Entry 7BR7 (electron microscopy, 4.30 A resolution (low resolution: residue-level contacts below are approximate; hydrogen-bond / salt-bridge calls are withheld)); this record covers chains K and C of the 21 polymer chains in the assembly.

Chain K:
Name: Capsid vertex component 2
From: Epstein-Barr virus (strain B95-8)
Reference sequence: P03233 (CVC2_EBVB9); numbering as in UniProt (aligned over 1-570)
Sequence (570 residues; numbered 1 to 570; the number before each row is that of its first residue):
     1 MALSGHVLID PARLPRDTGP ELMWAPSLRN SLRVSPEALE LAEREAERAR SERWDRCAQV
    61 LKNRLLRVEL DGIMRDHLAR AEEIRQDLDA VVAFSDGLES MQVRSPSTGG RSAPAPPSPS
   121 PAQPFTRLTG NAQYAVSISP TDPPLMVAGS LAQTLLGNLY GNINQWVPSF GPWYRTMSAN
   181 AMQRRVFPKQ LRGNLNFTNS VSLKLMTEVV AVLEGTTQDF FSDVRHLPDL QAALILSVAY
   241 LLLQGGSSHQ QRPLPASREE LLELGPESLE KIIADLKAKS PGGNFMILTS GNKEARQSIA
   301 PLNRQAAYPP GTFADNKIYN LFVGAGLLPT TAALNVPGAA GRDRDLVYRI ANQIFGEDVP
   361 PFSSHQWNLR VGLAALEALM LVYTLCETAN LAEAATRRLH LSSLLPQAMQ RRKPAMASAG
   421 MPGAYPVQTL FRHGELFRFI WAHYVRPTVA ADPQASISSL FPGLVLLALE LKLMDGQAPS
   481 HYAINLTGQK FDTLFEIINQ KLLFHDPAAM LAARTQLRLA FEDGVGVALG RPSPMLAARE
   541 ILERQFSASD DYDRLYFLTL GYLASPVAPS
Not modelled in the structure: 1-19, 88-570

Chain C:
Name: Capsid vertex component 1
From: Epstein-Barr virus (strain B95-8)
Reference sequence: P03222 (CVC1_EBVB9); numbering as in UniProt (aligned over 1-507)
Sequence (507 residues; row label = number of the first residue in the row):
     1 MDVHIDNQVL SGLGTPLLVH LFVPDTVMAE LCPNRVPNCE GAWCQTLFSD RTGLTRVCRV
    61 FAARGMLPGR PSHRGTFTSV PVYCDEGLPE LYNPFHVAAL RFYDEGGLVG ELQIYYLSLF
   121 EGAKRALTDG HLIREASGVQ ESAAAMQPIP IDPGPPGGAG IEHMPVAAAQ VEHPKTYDLK
   181 QILLEITQEE NRGEQRLGHA GSPALCLGLR LRAGAETKAA AETSVSKHHP ALENPSNIRG
   241 SAGGEGGGGR AGTGGTVGVG SGALSRVPVS FSKTRRAIRE SRALVRGIAH IFSPHALYVV
   301 TYPELSAQGR LHRMTAVTHA SPATDLAEVS ILGAPEREFR FLISVALRIS ASFREKLAMQ
   361 AWTAQQEIPV VIPTSYSRIY KNSDLIREAF FTVQTRVSWE SCWVKATISN APKTPDACLW
   421 IDSHPLYEEG ASAWGKVIDS RPPGGLVGAA SQLVALGTDG HCVHLATTSD GQAFLVLPGG
   481 FVIKGQLALT PEERGYILAR HGIRREQ
Not modelled in the structure: 39-41, 106-107, 128-263, 318-331, 413-415, 505-507

Interface between chain K and chain C:
Contacting residue pairs - 74 pairs, chain K then chain C:
  E21(K) - T374(C)
  L22(K) - T374(C)
  M23(K) - V371(C)
  M23(K) - I372(C)
  M23(K) - P373(C)
  W24(K) - V371(C)
  W24(K) - I372(C)
  W24(K) - P373(C)
  W24(K) - T374(C)
  P26(K) - Q366(C)
  P26(K) - P369(C)
  P26(K) - V370(C)
  P26(K) - V371(C)
  S27(K) - Q366(C)
  L28(K) - Q365(C)
  N30(K) - A364(C)
  N30(K) - Q366(C)
  N30(K) - F481(C)
  S31(K) - T363(C)
  S31(K) - A364(C)
  S31(K) - F481(C)
  L32(K) - W362(C)
  L32(K) - T363(C)
  L32(K) - A364(C)
  L32(K) - F481(C)
  R33(K) - S377(C)
  V34(K) - W362(C)
  V34(K) - S383(C)
  S35(K) - W362(C)
  S35(K) - S383(C)
  P36(K) - W362(C)
  E37(K) - S383(C)
  A38(K) - S383(C)
  A38(K) - L385(C)
  L39(K) - R354(C)
  L39(K) - E388(C)
  A42(K) - A389(C)
  E43(K) - L347(C)
  E43(K) - S350(C)
  E43(K) - T392(C)
  E45(K) - A389(C)
  E45(K) - F390(C)
  A46(K) - A389(C)
  A46(K) - T392(C)
  E47(K) - I343(C)
  E47(K) - L347(C)
  E47(K) - T392(C)
  R50(K) - F339(C)
  R50(K) - R340(C)
  R50(K) - I343(C)
  R50(K) - V393(C)
  R53(K) - F339(C)
  R53(K) - V393(C)
  R53(K) - R396(C)
  W54(K) - P335(C)
  W54(K) - E336(C)
  W54(K) - F339(C)
  C57(K) - R396(C)
  L61(K) - Y115(C)
  L61(K) - I291(C)
  K62(K) - L332(C)
  R64(K) - H290(C)
  R64(K) - I291(C)
  R64(K) - F292(C)
  R64(K) - S293(C)
  R64(K) - P294(C)
  L65(K) - F95(C)
  L65(K) - Y115(C)
  V68(K) - E121(C)
  E69(K) - F95(C)
  D71(K) - E121(C)
  D71(K) - R125(C)
  G72(K) - E121(C)
  R75(K) - R125(C)
Interface residues without a listed pair, chain K (37 interface residues in all): A25, A49
Interface residues without a listed pair, chain C (43 interface residues in all): L117, S118, R286, T395

Overview:
The interface between chain K and chain C involves 37 residues on one side and 43 on the other.
Chain K is Capsid vertex component 2 and chain C is Capsid vertex component 1, both from Epstein-Barr virus
(strain B95-8); the structure, Epstein-Barr virus, C1 portal-proximal penton vertex, CATC binding, was
determined by electron microscopy together with 7BQT, 7BQX, 7BR8 and 7BSI from the same study.
